7DFH - chains A and B of the 6 polymer chains in the assembly; structure by electron microscopy, 2.97 A resolution.

[Chain A]
Protein: RNA-directed RNA polymeras
From: Severe acute respiratory syndrome coronavirus 2
Notes: EC 2.7.7.48
UniProtKB: P0DTD1 (R1AB_SARS2); residues 1-932 here correspond to UniProt positions 4393-5324 (UniProt number = residue number + 4392)
Sequence (943 residues; row label = number of the first residue in the row; numbering starts at 0):
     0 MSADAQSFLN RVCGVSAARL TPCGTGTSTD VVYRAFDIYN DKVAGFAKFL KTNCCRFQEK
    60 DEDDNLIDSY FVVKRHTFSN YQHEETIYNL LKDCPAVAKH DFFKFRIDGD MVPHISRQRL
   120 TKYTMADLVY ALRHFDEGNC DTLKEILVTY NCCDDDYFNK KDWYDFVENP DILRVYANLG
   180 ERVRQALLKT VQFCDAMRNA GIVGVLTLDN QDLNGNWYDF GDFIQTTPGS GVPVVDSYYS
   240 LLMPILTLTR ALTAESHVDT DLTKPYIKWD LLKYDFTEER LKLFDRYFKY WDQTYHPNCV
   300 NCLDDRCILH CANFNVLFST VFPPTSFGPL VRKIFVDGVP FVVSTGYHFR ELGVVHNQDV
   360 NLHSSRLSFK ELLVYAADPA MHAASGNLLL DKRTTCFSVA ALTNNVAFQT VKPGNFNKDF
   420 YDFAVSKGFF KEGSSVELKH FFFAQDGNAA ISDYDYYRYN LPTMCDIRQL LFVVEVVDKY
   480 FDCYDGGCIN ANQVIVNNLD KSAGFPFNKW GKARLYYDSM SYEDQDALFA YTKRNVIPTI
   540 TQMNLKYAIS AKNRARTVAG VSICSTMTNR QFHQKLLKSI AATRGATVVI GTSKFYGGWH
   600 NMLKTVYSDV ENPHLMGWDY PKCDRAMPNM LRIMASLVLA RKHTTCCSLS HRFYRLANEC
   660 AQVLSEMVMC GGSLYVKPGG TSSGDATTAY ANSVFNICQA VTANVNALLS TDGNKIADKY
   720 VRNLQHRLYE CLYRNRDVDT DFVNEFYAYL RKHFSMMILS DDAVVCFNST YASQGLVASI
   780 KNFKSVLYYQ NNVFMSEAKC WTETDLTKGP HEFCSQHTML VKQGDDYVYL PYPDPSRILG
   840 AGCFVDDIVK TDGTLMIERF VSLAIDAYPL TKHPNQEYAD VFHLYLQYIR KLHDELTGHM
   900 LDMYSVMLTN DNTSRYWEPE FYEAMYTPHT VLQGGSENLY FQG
Disordered / not traced: 0-4, 108-109, 896-910, 930-942
Construct notes: initiating methionine (0); expression tag (933-942)
UniProt features mapped onto this chain:
  - region: K545 to R555 (Interaction with RMP Remdesivir), T582 to P620 (RdRp Palm N-ter)
  - active site: S759, D760, D761
  - binding site (Mn(2+)): N209, D218
  - binding site (Zn(2+)): H295, C301, C306, C310, C487, H642, C645, C646
  - site: Q932 (Cleavage)
Bound ions: Mg2+ site 1: N209 (together with pyrophosphate); Zn2+ site 1: H295, C301, C306, C310; Zn2+ site 2: C487, C645, C646; Mg2+ site 2: D760 (together with ribavirin monophosphate)
Residues lining bound ligands:
  - pyrophosphate (POP), molecule 1: K50, N52, K73, R116, N209, Y217, D218
  - pyrophosphate (POP), molecule 2: R555, Y619, P620, K621, C622
  - ribavirin monophosphate (RVP): K545, R555, V557, C622, D623, T680, S682, T687, N691, D760

[Chain B]
Protein: Non-structural protein 8
From: Severe acute respiratory syndrome coronavirus 2
UniProtKB: P0DTD1 (R1AB_SARS2); residues 1-198 here correspond to UniProt positions 3943-4140 (UniProt number = residue number + 3942)
Sequence (199 residues; numbered 0 to 198; the number before each row is that of its first residue; numbering starts at 0):
     0 MAIASEFSSL PSYAAFATAQ EAYEQAVANG DSEVVLKKLK KSLNVAKSEF DRDAAMQRKL
    60 EKMADQAMTQ MYKQARSEDK RAKVTSAMQT MLFTMLRKLD NDALNNIINN ARDGCVPLNI
   120 IPLTTAAKLM VVIPDYNTYK NTCDGTTFTY ASALWEIQQV VDADSKIVQL SEISMDNSPN
   180 LAWPLIVTAL RANSAVKLQ
Disordered / not traced: 0-77, 192-198
Construct notes: initiating methionine (0)
UniProt features mapped onto this chain:
  - site: Q198 (Cleavage)

[Interface between chain A and chain B]
Pairs across the interface (90):
  L270(A) - I119(B)
  L270(A) - T123(B)
  L271(A) - I106(B)
  L271(A) - A110(B)  hydrophobic
  L271(A) - V115(B)  hydrophobic
  L271(A) - P116(B)
  L271(A) - I119(B)  hydrophobic
  Y273(A) - D112(B)  hydrogen bond
  Y273(A) - C114(B)  hydrogen bond
  P323(A) - N118(B)  hydrogen bond (backbone-side chain)
  T324(A) - P116(B)
  T324(A) - N118(B)
  T324(A) - I119(B)
  F326(A) - N118(B)  hydrogen bond (backbone-side chain)
  P328(A) - P116(B)
  P328(A) - L117(B)  hydrogen bond (backbone-backbone)
  L329(A) - V115(B)
  V330(A) - C114(B)
  V330(A) - V115(B)  hydrogen bond (backbone-backbone)
  V330(A) - L117(B)  hydrophobic
  R331(A) - D112(B)  hydrogen bond (side chain-backbone)
  R331(A) - G113(B)
  R331(A) - C114(B)
  K332(A) - L103(B)
  K332(A) - N104(B)
  K332(A) - I107(B)
  V338(A) - L95(B)  hydrophobic
  P339(A) - N100(B)
  F340(A) - L91(B)  hydrophobic
  F340(A) - L95(B)  hydrophobic
  V341(A) - L98(B)  hydrophobic
  F368(A) - R80(B)
  F368(A) - V83(B)  hydrophobic
  F368(A) - T84(B)
  L371(A) - T84(B)
  L371(A) - M87(B)  hydrophobic
  L372(A) - M87(B)  hydrophobic
  A375(A) - M87(B)  hydrophobic
  P378(A) - L117(B)
  A379(A) - L117(B)
  M380(A) - M94(B)  hydrophobic
  H381(A) - M90(B)
  H381(A) - M94(B)  hydrogen bond
  A382(A) - L117(B)  hydrophobic
  A382(A) - P121(B)
  A383(A) - L98(B)
  A383(A) - I120(B)  hydrophobic
  S384(A) - M94(B)  hydrogen bond (side chain-backbone)
  S384(A) - K97(B)
  S384(A) - L98(B)
  G385(A) - A125(B)
  N386(A) - K127(B)
  L387(A) - P121(B)
  L387(A) - A125(B)
  L387(A) - K127(B)  hydrogen bond (backbone-backbone)
  L387(A) - L128(B)
  L387(A) - M129(B)  hydrogen bond (backbone-backbone)
  L387(A) - W154(B)  hydrophobic
  L388(A) - M129(B)
  L389(A) - M129(B)  hydrogen bond (backbone-backbone)
  L389(A) - V130(B)
  L389(A) - V131(B)  hydrogen bond (backbone-backbone)
  L389(A) - Y149(B)
  D390(A) - V131(B)
  K391(A) - V131(B)  hydrogen bond (backbone-backbone)
  K391(A) - P133(B)
  K391(A) - T137(B)
  K391(A) - T141(B)
  R392(A) - V131(B)
  F396(A) - N118(B)
  V398(A) - N118(B)
  V398(A) - P121(B)
  T402(A) - M129(B)
  N403(A) - K127(B)
  N403(A) - M129(B)
  N404(A) - M129(B)
  V405(A) - M129(B)  hydrophobic
  V405(A) - I185(B)  hydrophobic
  F407(A) - P183(B)
  F407(A) - I185(B)  hydrophobic
  N447(A) - P183(B)
  F506(A) - M87(B)  hydrophobic
  K508(A) - M90(B)
  W509(A) - V83(B)  hydrophobic
  W509(A) - A86(B)
  W509(A) - M87(B)  hydrophobic
  W509(A) - M90(B)  hydrophobic
  L514(A) - V83(B)  hydrophobic
  S518(A) - R80(B)
  M666(A) - L117(B)  hydrophobic
Also at the interface, not in a pair above, chain A (56 interface residues in all): K272, S325, H355, R365, A399, A400, P505, Y515
Also at the interface, not in a pair above, chain B (46 interface residues in all): K79, Q88, N109, L122, A162

[Summary]
The interface between chain A and chain B involves 56 residues on one side and 46 on the other; the contacts
include 14 hydrogen bonds. Polar pairs include Y273(A)-D112(B), Y273(A)-C114(B) and P323(A)-N118(B). Ligands
of chain A: pyrophosphate and ribavirin monophosphate.
Here chain A is RNA-directed RNA polymeras and chain B is Non-structural protein 8, both from Severe acute
respiratory syndrome coronavirus 2. Entry 7DFH (Structure of COVID-19 RNA-dependent RNA polymerase bound to
ribavirin) was determined by electron microscopy.
